Entry 3EHX (X-ray diffraction, 1.90 A resolution); this record covers chain A.

== Chain A ==
Molecule: Macrophage metalloelastase
Organism: Homo sapiens
Notes: EC 3.4.24.65; fragment: Catalytic domain
UniProtKB: P39900 (MMP12_HUMAN); residue numbers follow UniProt; this construct covers 106-263
Chain sequence (158 residues; numbered 106 to 263; the number before each row is that of its first residue):
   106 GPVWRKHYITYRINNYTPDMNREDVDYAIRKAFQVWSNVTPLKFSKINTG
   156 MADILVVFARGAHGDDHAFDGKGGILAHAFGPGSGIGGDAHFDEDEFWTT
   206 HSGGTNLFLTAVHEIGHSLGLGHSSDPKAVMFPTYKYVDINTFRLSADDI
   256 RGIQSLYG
Differences from the reference sequence: engineered mutation Asp-171 (Phe in P39900)
UniProt features mapped onto this chain:
  - active site: Glu-219
  - binding site (Ca(2+)): Asp-124, Asp-158, Asp-175, Gly-176, Gly-178, Ile-180, Gly-190, Gly-192, Asp-194, Asp-198, Glu-199, Glu-201
  - binding site (Zn(2+)): His-168, Asp-170, His-183, His-196, His-218, His-222, His-228
Metal / ion sites: Ca2+ site 1: Asp-124, Glu-199, Glu-201; Ca2+ site 2: Asp-158, Gly-190, Gly-192, Asp-194; Zn2+ site 1: His-168, Asp-170, His-183, His-196; Ca2+ site 3: Asp-175, Gly-176, Gly-178, Ile-180, Asp-198, Glu-201; Zn2+ site 2: His-218, His-222, His-228 (together with N-(biphenyl-4-ylsulfonyl)-D-leucine)
Small-molecule neighbours: N-(biphenyl-4-ylsulfonyl)-D-leucine (BDL): Gly-179, Ile-180, Leu-181, Ala-182, His-183, Leu-214, Thr-215, His-218, Glu-219, His-222, His-228, Ala-234, Val-235, Phe-237, Pro-238, Thr-239, Tyr-240, Lys-241

== Summary ==
Chain A binds N-(biphenyl-4-ylsulfonyl)-D-leucine. His-218, His-222 and His-228 form the Zn2+ site 2. Asp-124,
Glu-199 and Glu-201 coordinate Ca2+ site 1. Curated annotation (UniProt) lists active-site residue Glu-219, 12
Ca2+-binding residues and 7 Zn2+-binding residues.
Chain A is Macrophage metalloelastase (Homo sapiens); the structure, Crystal structure of the catalytic domain
of human MMP12 complexed with the inhibitor (R)-2-(biphenyl-4-ylsulfonamido)-4-methylpentanoic acid, was
determined by X-ray diffraction, deposited together with 3EHY.
